1QAO - chain A; structure by X-ray diffraction, 2.70 A resolution.

# Chain A
Name: Ermc' methyltransferase
From: Bacillus subtilis
Notes: EC 2.1.1.48
UniProtKB: P13956 (ERM_BACSU); residue numbers follow UniProt; this construct covers 1-244
Sequence (244 residues; numbered 1 to 244; the number before each row is that of its first residue):
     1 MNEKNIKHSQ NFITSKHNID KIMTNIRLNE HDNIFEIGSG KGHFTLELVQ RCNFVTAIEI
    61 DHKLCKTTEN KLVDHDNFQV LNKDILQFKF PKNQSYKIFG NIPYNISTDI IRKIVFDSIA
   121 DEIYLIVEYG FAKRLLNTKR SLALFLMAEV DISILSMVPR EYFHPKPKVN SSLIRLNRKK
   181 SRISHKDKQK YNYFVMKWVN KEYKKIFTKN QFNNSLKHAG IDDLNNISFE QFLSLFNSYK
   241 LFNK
Not modelled in the structure: 1-8
Sequence notes: conflict Lys168 (Arg in P13956)
Residues lining bound ligands: S-adenosylmethionine (SAM): Gln10, Asn11, Phe12, Ile13, Glu36, Gly38, Ser39, Gly40, Lys41, His43, Phe44, Ile58, Glu59, Ile60, Asp61, Leu64, Lys83, Asp84, Ile85, Asn101, Ile102, Pro103, Ile106
UniProt features mapped onto this chain:
  - binding site (S-adenosyl-L-methionine): Asn11, Ile13, Gly38, Glu59, Asp84, Asn101
  - mutagenesis: Asn11 (N11A: Reduces activity about 3-fold), Asn101 (N101A: Decreases affinity for S-adenosyl-L-methionine 4-fold. Reduces activity by 90%), Tyr104 (Y104A: Loss of activity), Thr108 (T108A: Decreases affinity for S-adenosyl-L-methionine 8-fold. Reduces activity by 99%), Arg112 (R112A: Reduces activity by 90%; R112D: Decreases affinity for S-adenosyl-L-methionine 5-fold. Decreases affinity for RNA 6-fold. Reduces activity by 99%), Lys133 (K133A: Reduces activity by about 80%), Arg134 (R134A: Decreases affinity for S-adenosyl-L-methionine 7-fold. Decreases affinity for RNA about 4-fold. Reduces activity by over 99%. May severely impair protein folding), Arg140 (R140A: Decreases affinity for S-adenosyl-L-methionine 7-fold. Reduces activity by about 85%), Pro165 (P165A: Decreases affinity for S-adenosyl-L-methionine 6-fold. Reduces activity by about 96%), Lys166 (K166A: Decreases affinity for RNA about 6-fold)

# Summary
Chain A binds S-adenosylmethionine. Curated annotation (UniProt) lists 6 S-adenosyl-L-methionine-binding
residues and 10 mutagenesis sites.
Chain A is Ermc' methyltransferase (Bacillus subtilis); the structure, The structure of the rRNA
methyltransferase ermc': implications for the reaction mechanism, was determined by X-ray diffraction (same
publication as 1QAM, 1QAN and 1QAQ).
